PDB entry 3FFC | X-ray diffraction, 2.80 A resolution | chains A and E of the 5 polymer chains in the assembly

Chain A:
Molecule: HLA class I histocompatibility antigen, B-8 alpha chain
Organism: Homo sapiens
UniProtKB: P30460 (1B08_HUMAN); residues 1-277 here correspond to UniProt positions 25-301 (UniProt number = residue number + 24)
Sequence (277 residues; each row starts with the number of its first residue):
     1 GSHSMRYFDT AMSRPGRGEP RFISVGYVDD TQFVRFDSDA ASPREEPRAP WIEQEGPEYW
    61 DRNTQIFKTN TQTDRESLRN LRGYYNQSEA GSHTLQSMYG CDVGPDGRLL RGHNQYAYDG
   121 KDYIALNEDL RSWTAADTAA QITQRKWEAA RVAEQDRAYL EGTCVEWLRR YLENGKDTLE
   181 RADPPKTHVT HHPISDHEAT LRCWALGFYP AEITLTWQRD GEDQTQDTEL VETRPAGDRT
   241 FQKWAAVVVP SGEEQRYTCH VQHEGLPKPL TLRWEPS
Disulfides: Cys101-Cys164, Cys203-Cys259
Reported in the primary citation:
  - conformationally variable residues: Glu58, Arg62, Arg79, Glu154, Glu166, Arg170
  - specificity-determining residues: Thr163, Trp167 (proposed by the authors, not directly observed)

Chain E:
Molecule: CF34 beta chain
Organism: Homo sapiens
Sequence (247 residues; numbered 2 to 260; 12 numbers in that range are skipped by the numbering (no residue carries them; nothing is unmodelled there); the number before each row is that of its first residue):
     2 MGVAQSPRYK IIEKRQSVAF WCNPISGHAT
    39 LYWYQQILGQ GPKLLIQFQN NGV
    66 VDDSQLPKDR FSAERL
    83 KGVDSTLKIQ PAKLEDSAVY LCASSFTWTS GGATDTQYFG PGTRLTVLED LKNVFPPEVA
   143 VFEPSEAEIS HTQKATLVCL ATGFYPDHVE LSWWVNGKEV HSGVCTDPQP LKEQPALNDS
   203 RYALSSRLRV SATFWQNPRN HFRCQVQFYG LSENDEWTQD RAKPVTQIVS AEAWGRAD
Disulfides: Cys23-Cys104, Cys161-Cys226

Interface between chain A and chain E:
Contacting residue pairs - 18 pairs, chain A then chain E:
  Arg62(A) with Trp110(E)
  Gln65(A) with Val66(E), hydrogen bond (side chain-backbone); Asp67(E), hydrogen bond
  Ile66(A) with Trp110(E), hydrophobic; Thr111(E)
  Thr69(A) with Gln57(E); Val66(E); Trp110(E)
  Thr73(A) with Gln57(E), hydrogen bond
  Ala150(A) with Phe108(E)
  Arg151(A) with Phe108(E)
  Gln155(A) with Thr109(E); Ser112(E); Thr116(E)
  Ala158(A) with Ser112(E); Gly114(E)
  Tyr159(A) with Ser112(E), hydrogen bond (backbone-backbone)
  Thr163(A) with Ser112(E)
Other interface residues (no listed pair), chain A (12 interface residues in all): Glu154
Other interface residues (no listed pair), chain E (12 interface residues in all): Asn58, Gly113
From the paper, about this interface:
  - pairs named by the authors: Gln57(E)-Thr73(A), Gln57(E)-Thr69(A), Val66(E)-Gln65(A), Val66(E)-Thr69(A), Asp67(E)-Gln65(A), Phe108(E)-Ala150(A), Phe108(E)-Arg151(A), Thr109(E)-Gln155(A), Trp110(E)-Arg62(A), Trp110(E)-Ile66(A), Trp110(E)-Thr69(A), Ser112(E)-Tyr159(A), Ser112(E)-Gln155(A), Ser112(E)-Ala158(A), Ser112(E)-Thr163(A), Gly113(E)-Thr163(A), Gly114(E)-Ala158(A), Thr116(E)-Glu154(A), Thr116(E)-Gln155(A)

In short:
The chain A/chain E interface involves 12 residues from each chain, with 4 hydrogen bonds. Polar pairs include
Gln65(A)-Val66(E), Gln65(A)-Asp67(E) and Thr73(A)-Gln57(E). The paper describes contacts between Gln57(E) and
Thr73(A), Gln57(E) and Thr69(A) and Val66(E) and Gln65(A) among others. The paper reports specificity
determinants Thr163(A) and Trp167(A); conformational variability at Glu58(A), Arg62(A) and Arg79(A) among
others.
Here chain A is HLA class I histocompatibility antigen, B-8 alpha chain and chain E is CF34 beta chain, both
from Homo sapiens. Entry 3FFC (Crystal Structure of CF34 TCR in complex with HLA-B8/FLR) was determined by
X-ray diffraction.
